PDB entry 8EUF | electron microscopy, 3.41 A resolution | chains Q and W of the 10 polymer chains in the assembly

== Chain Q ==
Protein: Chromatin-remodeling ATPase INO80
Organism: Saccharomyces cerevisiae S288C
Notes: EC 3.6.4.-
UniProtKB: P53115 (INO80_YEAST); residues 1-1489 here = UniProt positions 1-1489
Chain sequence (1489 residues; numbered 1 to 1489; the number before each row is that of its first residue):
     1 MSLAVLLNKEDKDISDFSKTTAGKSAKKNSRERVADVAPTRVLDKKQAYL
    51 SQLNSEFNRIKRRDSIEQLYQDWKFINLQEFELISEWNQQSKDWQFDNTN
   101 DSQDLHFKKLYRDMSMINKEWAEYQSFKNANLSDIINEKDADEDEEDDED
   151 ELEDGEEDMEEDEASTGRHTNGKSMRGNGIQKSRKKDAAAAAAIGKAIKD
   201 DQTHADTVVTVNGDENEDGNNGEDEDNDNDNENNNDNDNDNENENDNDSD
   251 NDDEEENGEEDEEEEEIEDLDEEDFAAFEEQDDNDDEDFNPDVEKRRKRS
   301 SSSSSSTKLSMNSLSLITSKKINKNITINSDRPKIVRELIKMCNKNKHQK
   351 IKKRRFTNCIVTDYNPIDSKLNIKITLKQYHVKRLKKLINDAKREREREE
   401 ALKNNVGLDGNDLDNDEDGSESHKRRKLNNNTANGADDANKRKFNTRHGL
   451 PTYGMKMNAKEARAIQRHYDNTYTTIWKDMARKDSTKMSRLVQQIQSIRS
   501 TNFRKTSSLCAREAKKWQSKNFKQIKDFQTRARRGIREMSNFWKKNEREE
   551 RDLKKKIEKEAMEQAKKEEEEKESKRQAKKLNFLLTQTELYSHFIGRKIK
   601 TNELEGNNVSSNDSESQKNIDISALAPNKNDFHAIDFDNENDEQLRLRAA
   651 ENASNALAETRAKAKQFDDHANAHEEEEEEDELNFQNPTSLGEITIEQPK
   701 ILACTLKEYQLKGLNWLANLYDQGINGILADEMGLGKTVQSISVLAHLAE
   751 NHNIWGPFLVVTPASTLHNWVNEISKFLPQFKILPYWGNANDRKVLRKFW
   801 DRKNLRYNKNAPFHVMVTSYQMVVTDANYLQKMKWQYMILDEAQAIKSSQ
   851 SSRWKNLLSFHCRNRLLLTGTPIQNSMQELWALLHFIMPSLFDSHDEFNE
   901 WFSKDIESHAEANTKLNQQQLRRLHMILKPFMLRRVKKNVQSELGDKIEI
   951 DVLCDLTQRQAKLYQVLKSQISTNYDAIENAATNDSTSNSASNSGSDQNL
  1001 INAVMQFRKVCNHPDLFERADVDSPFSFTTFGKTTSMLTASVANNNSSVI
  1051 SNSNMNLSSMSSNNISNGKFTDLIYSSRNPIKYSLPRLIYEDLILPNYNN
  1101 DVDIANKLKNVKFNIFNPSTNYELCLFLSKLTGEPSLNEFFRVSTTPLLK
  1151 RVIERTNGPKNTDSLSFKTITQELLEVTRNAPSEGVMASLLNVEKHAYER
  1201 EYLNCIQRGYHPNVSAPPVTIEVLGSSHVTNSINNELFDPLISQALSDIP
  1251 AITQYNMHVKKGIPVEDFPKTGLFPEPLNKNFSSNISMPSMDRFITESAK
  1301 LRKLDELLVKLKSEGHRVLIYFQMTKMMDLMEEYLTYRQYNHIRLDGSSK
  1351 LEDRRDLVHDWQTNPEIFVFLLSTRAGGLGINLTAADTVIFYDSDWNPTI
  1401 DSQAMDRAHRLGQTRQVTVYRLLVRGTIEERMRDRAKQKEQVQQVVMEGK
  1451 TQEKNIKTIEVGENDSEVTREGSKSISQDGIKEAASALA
Not modelled in the structure: 1-947, 986-998, 1037-1068, 1346-1355, 1375-1381, 1409-1413, 1436-1489

== Chain W ==
Protein: RuvB-like protein 2
Organism: Saccharomyces cerevisiae S288C
Notes: EC 3.6.4.12
UniProtKB: Q12464 (RUVB2_YEAST); residue numbers follow UniProt; this construct covers 1-460
Chain sequence (460 residues; each row starts with the number of its first residue):
     1 MSIQTSDPNETSDLKSLSLIAAHSHITGLGLDENLQPRPTSEGMVGQLQA
    51 RRAAGVILKMVQNGTIAGRAVLVAGPPSTGKTALAMGVSQSLGKDVPFTA
   101 IAGSEIFSLELSKTEALTQAFRKSIGIKIKEETELIEGEVVEIQIDRSIT
   151 GGHKQGKLTIKTTDMETIYELGNKMIDGLTKEKVLAGDVISIDKASGKIT
   201 KLGRSFARSRDYDAMGADTRFVQCPEGELQKRKTVVHTVSLHEIDVINSR
   251 TQGFLALFTGDTGEIRSEVRDQINTKVAEWKEEGKAEIVPGVLFIDEVHM
   301 LDIECFSFINRALEDEFAPIVMMATNRGVSKTRGTNYKSPHGLPLDLLDR
   351 SIIITTKSYNEQEIKTILSIRAQEEEVELSSDALDLLTKTGVETSLRYSS
   401 NLISVAQQIAMKRKNNTVEVEDVKRAYLLFLDSARSVKYVQENESQYIDD
   451 QGNVQISIAK
Not modelled in the structure: 1-17, 460
Small-molecule neighbours: ADP (adenosine-5'-diphosphate): A22, H23, H25, I26, G43, M44, V45, P76, P77, S78, T79, G80, K81, T82, A83, Y359, I367, L396, R397

== Interface between chain Q and chain W ==
Contacting residue pairs - 50 pairs, chain Q then chain W:
  T957(Q) with E282(W)
  Q958(Q) with E282(W), hydrogen bond (backbone-side chain)
  N1180(Q) with K181(W)
  A1181(Q) with K181(W)
  P1182(Q) with E182(W)
  E1184(Q) with E182(W)
  E1194(Q) with F254(W); L255(W)
  A1197(Q) with F254(W), hydrophobic; F258(W), hydrophobic
  Y1198(Q) with F254(W), hydrophobic
  E1199(Q) with S196(W); K198(W), salt bridge
  E1201(Q) with H237(W), hydrogen bond (backbone-side chain)
  Y1202(Q) with T133(W); S196(W); K233(W); V235(W)
  L1203(Q) with F254(W), hydrophobic
  N1204(Q) with A195(W), hydrogen bond (side chain-backbone); S196(W), hydrogen bond (side chain-backbone); G197(W)
  C1205(Q) with E131(W)
  Q1207(Q) with W280(W); K285(W)
  R1208(Q) with N248(W); K276(W)
  G1209(Q) with N248(W), hydrogen bond (backbone-side chain); Q272(W); K276(W)
  Y1210(Q) with N248(W), hydrogen bond (backbone-side chain); V269(W), hydrophobic; Q272(W)
  H1211(Q) with Q272(W), hydrogen bond (backbone-side chain)
  N1213(Q) with Q272(W), hydrogen bond
  Q1254(Q) with S148(W), hydrogen bond; I149(W), hydrogen bond (side chain-backbone); T150(W), hydrogen bond
  H1258(Q) with I149(W)
  F1268(Q) with T150(W)
  L1278(Q) with I247(W), hydrophobic; F254(W), hydrophobic
  F1282(Q) with I247(W), hydrophobic; N248(W)
  R1293(Q) with E279(W), salt bridge; E282(W), salt bridge; E283(W), salt bridge
  T1296(Q) with E282(W); E283(W)
  R1302(Q) with E283(W)
Other interface residues (no listed pair), chain Q (36 interface residues in all): S1183, I1206, D1248, A1251, Y1255, V1265, E1276
Other interface residues (no listed pair), chain W (37 interface residues in all): I129, G152, K174, K201, T238, E243, I244, Q252, E268, A278

== Overview ==
36 residues of chain Q face 37 of chain W across their interface; the contacts include 11 hydrogen bonds and 4
salt bridges. Polar pairs include E1199(Q)-K198(W), R1293(Q)-E279(W) and R1293(Q)-E282(W). Chain W binds ADP.
Chain Q is Chromatin-remodeling ATPase INO80 and chain W is RuvB-like protein 2, both from Saccharomyces
cerevisiae S288C; the structure, Class2 of the INO80-Nucleosome complex, was determined by electron microscopy
(same publication as 8ETS, 8ETT, 8ETU, 8ETV, 8ETW, 8EU9, 8EUE and 8EUJ).
